4CDW - chains B and C of the 4 polymer chains in the assembly; structure by X-ray diffraction, 2.80 A resolution.

Chain B:
Molecule: VP2
Organism: Enterovirus A71
UniProt: B2ZUN0 (B2ZUN0_9ENTO); residues 1-254 here correspond to UniProt positions 70-323 (UniProt number = residue number + 69)
Chain sequence (254 residues; row label = number of the first residue in the row):
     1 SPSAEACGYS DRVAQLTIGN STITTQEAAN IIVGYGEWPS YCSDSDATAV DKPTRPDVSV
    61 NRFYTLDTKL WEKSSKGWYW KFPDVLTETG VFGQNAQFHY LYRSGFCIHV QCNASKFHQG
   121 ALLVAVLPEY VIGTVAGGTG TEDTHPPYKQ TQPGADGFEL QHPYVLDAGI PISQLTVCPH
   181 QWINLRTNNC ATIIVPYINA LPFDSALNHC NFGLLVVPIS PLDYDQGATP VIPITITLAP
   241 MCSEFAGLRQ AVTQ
Disordered / not traced: 1-9

Chain C:
Molecule: VP3
Organism: Enterovirus A71
UniProt: B2ZUN0 (B2ZUN0_9ENTO); residues 1-242 here correspond to UniProt positions 324-565 (UniProt number = residue number + 323)
Chain sequence (242 residues; row label = number of the first residue in the row):
     1 GFPTELKPGT NQFLTTDDGV SAPILPNFHP TPCIHIPGEV RNLLELCQVE TILEVNNVPT
    61 NATSLMERLR FPVSAQAGKG ELCAVFRADP GRNGPWQSTL LGQLCGYYTQ WSGSLEVTFM
   121 FTGSFMATGK MLIAYTPPGG PLPKDRATAM LGTHVIWDFG LQSSVTLVIP WISNTHYRAH
   181 ARDGVFDYYT TGLVSIWYQT NYVVPIGAPN TAYIIALAAA QKNFTMKLCK DASDILQTGT
   241 IQ

Interface between chain B and chain C:
Pairs across the interface (76):
  Tyr-35(B) / Gly-38(C)
  Glu-37(B) / His-35(C)  salt bridge
  Glu-37(B) / Pro-37(C)
  Asp-46(B) / Ile-34(C)
  Asp-46(B) / His-35(C)  hydrogen bond (side chain-backbone)
  Lys-116(B) / Ser-124(C)
  Lys-116(B) / Phe-125(C)  hydrogen bond (backbone-backbone)
  Lys-116(B) / Met-126(C)  hydrogen bond (backbone-backbone)
  Phe-117(B) / Ser-124(C)
  Phe-117(B) / Met-126(C)  hydrophobic
  Phe-117(B) / Ile-206(C)
  Phe-117(B) / Gly-207(C)
  Phe-117(B) / Ala-208(C)  hydrophobic
  Phe-117(B) / Pro-209(C)
  His-118(B) / Ser-124(C)
  Gln-119(B) / Thr-122(C)
  Gln-119(B) / Gly-123(C)
  Gln-119(B) / Ser-124(C)  hydrogen bond (side chain-backbone)
  Gln-119(B) / Pro-209(C)
  Gln-119(B) / Thr-211(C)  hydrogen bond (side chain-backbone)
  Gln-119(B) / Ala-212(C)
  Gly-120(B) / Thr-122(C)
  Ala-121(B) / Thr-122(C)
  Pro-163(B) / Met-66(C)  hydrophobic
  Tyr-164(B) / Glu-54(C)  hydrogen bond
  Tyr-164(B) / Leu-65(C)  hydrophobic
  Tyr-164(B) / Met-66(C)  hydrogen bond (backbone-side chain)
  Tyr-164(B) / Arg-68(C)
  Ile-172(B) / Leu-69(C)  hydrophobic
  Ser-173(B) / Thr-51(C)
  Ser-173(B) / Ile-52(C)  hydrogen bond (backbone-backbone)
  Ser-173(B) / Leu-69(C)
  Ser-173(B) / Ser-98(C)  hydrogen bond (side chain-backbone)
  Gln-174(B) / Thr-51(C)
  Gln-174(B) / Ser-98(C)  hydrogen bond (side chain-backbone)
  Gln-174(B) / Thr-99(C)
  Gln-174(B) / Leu-100(C)
  Gln-174(B) / Gln-103(C)
  Thr-176(B) / Val-49(C)
  Thr-176(B) / Glu-50(C)  hydrogen bond (side chain-backbone)
  Thr-176(B) / Thr-51(C)
  Val-177(B) / Val-49(C)  hydrophobic
  Val-177(B) / Leu-100(C)  hydrophobic
  Trp-182(B) / Ile-52(C)  hydrophobic
  Trp-182(B) / Met-120(C)  hydrophobic
  Trp-182(B) / Ile-215(C)  hydrophobic
  Asn-184(B) / Met-120(C)
  Asn-184(B) / Phe-121(C)  hydrogen bond (side chain-backbone)
  Asn-184(B) / Thr-122(C)
  Asn-184(B) / Ser-163(C)
  Arg-186(B) / Phe-121(C)
  Arg-186(B) / Gly-123(C)
  Arg-186(B) / Ser-124(C)  hydrogen bond (side chain-backbone)
  Arg-186(B) / Phe-125(C)
  Arg-186(B) / Ala-127(C)  hydrogen bond (side chain-backbone)
  Arg-186(B) / Gly-160(C)  hydrogen bond (side chain-backbone)
  Thr-187(B) / Ser-163(C)
  Pro-196(B) / Pro-37(C)  hydrophobic
  Tyr-197(B) / Pro-37(C)
  Asn-199(B) / Ile-36(C)
  Ala-200(B) / Ile-34(C)
  Ala-200(B) / Ile-36(C)  hydrophobic
  Leu-201(B) / Ile-34(C)
  Pro-202(B) / Ile-34(C)
  Val-217(B) / Met-66(C)  hydrophobic
  Ile-219(B) / Met-66(C)  hydrophobic
  Ile-219(B) / Leu-69(C)  hydrophobic
  Ile-219(B) / Arg-70(C)
  Ile-219(B) / Ile-215(C)  hydrophobic
  Ser-220(B) / Thr-122(C)  hydrogen bond
  Ser-220(B) / Tyr-213(C)
  Pro-221(B) / Arg-70(C)
  Pro-221(B) / Tyr-213(C)  hydrophobic
  Tyr-224(B) / Pro-209(C)  hydrophobic
  Asp-225(B) / Gly-207(C)
  Asp-225(B) / Ala-208(C)  hydrogen bond (side chain-backbone)
Also at the interface, not in a pair above, chain B (35 interface residues in all): Ile-198, Pro-218, Asp-223
Also at the interface, not in a pair above, chain C (42 interface residues in all): Phe-159, Leu-161, Tyr-202, Pro-205, Leu-217

Summary:
35 residues of chain B face 42 of chain C across their interface, with 17 hydrogen bonds and 1 salt bridge.
Among the polar pairs are Glu-37(B)/His-35(C), Asp-46(B)/His-35(C) and Gln-119(B)/Ser-124(C).
Here chain B is VP2 and chain C is VP3, both from Enterovirus A71. Entry 4CDW (Crystal structure of human
Enterovirus 71 in complex with the uncoating inhibitor GPP4) was determined by X-ray diffraction (same
publication as 4CDQ, 4CDU, 4CDX, 4CEW and 4CEY).
